PDB entry 3LWI | X-ray diffraction, 2.30 A resolution | chains A and D of the 3 polymer chains in the assembly

# Chain A
Name: Chromatin protein Cren7
From: Sulfolobus solfataricus
UniProt: Q97ZE3 (CREN7_SULSO); residue numbers follow UniProt; this construct covers 1-60
Sequence (60 residues; each row starts with the number of its first residue):
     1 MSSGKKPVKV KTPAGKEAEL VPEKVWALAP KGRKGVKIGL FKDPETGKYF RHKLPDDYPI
Not modelled in the structure: 1-2
Curated features (UniProtKB/Swiss-Prot):
  - modified residue: Lys16 (N6-methyllysine)
  - mutagenesis: Lys24 (K24E: Slightly reduces the melting temperature of the protein. Slightly reduces affinity for calf thymus DNA and poly(dA-dT) oligonucleotides. Increases affinity for poly(dG-dC) oligonucleotide ...), Lys31 (K31E: Slightly reduces the melting temperature of the protein. Destabilizes complex with DNA. Slightly reduces affinity for calf thymus DNA and poly(dA-dT) oligonucleotides ...), Phe41 (F41A: Results in a significant protein misfolding, reduced thermostability, reduced ability to mediate DNA compaction and bridging ...), Lys42 (K42E: Slightly reduces the melting temperature of the protein. Slightly reduces affinity for calf thymus DNA and poly(dA-dT) oligonucleotides ...), Lys48 (K48E: Slightly reduces the melting temperature of the protein. Slightly reduces affinity for calf thymus DNA and poly(dA-dT) oligonucleotides ...)
What the authors report for this chain:
  - binding site for the 8-nt DNA strand: Leu28
  - mutagenesis - K24A, W26A, L28A (54-fold), K31A, R33A, R51A, K53A (24-fold): decreased binding to DNA
  - post-translational modification sites: Lys31 (citing earlier work)

# Chain D
Molecule: 8-nt DNA strand
Sequence (8 nucleotides; row label = number of the first residue in the row):
   109 GCGATCGC

# How chain A and chain D interact
Residue-residue contacts (14):
  Leu28(A) - DT113(D)  base contact
  Pro30(A) - DG115(D)  base contact
  Arg33(A) - DC116(D)  hydrogen bond to the base
  Val36(A) - DC114(D)  base contact
  Val36(A) - DG115(D)  sugar contact
  Ile38(A) - DT113(D)  sugar contact
  Arg51(A) - DG111(D)  base contact
  Arg51(A) - DA112(D)  base contact
  Arg51(A) - DT113(D)  sugar contact
  His52(A) - DT113(D)  phosphate contact
  His52(A) - DC114(D)  phosphate contact
  Lys53(A) - DT113(D)  phosphate contact
  Lys53(A) - DC114(D)  hydrogen bond to the phosphate
  Lys53(A) - DG115(D)  salt bridge to the phosphate

# Summary
8 residues of chain A face 6 of chain D across their interface; the contacts include 2 hydrogen bonds and 1
salt bridge. Among the polar pairs are Arg33(A)-DC116(D), Lys53(A)-DC114(D) and Lys53(A)-DG115(D). From the
paper: a binding site for the 8-nt DNA strand at Leu28(A); K24A, W26A and L28A of chain A, among others,
reduce binding to DNA; 7 substitutions were tested in all.
Here chain A is Chromatin protein Cren7 (Sulfolobus solfataricus) and chain D is an 8-nt DNA strand. Entry
3LWI (Crystal structure of Cren7-dsDNA complex) was determined by X-ray diffraction, deposited together with
3LWH.
